Entry 3C1C (X-ray diffraction, 3.15 A resolution); this record covers chains G and I of the 10 polymer chains in the assembly.

Chain G:
Name: Histone H2A type 1
From: Xenopus laevis
Reference sequence: P06897 (H2A1_XENLA); residues 1001-1129 here correspond to UniProt positions 2-130 (UniProt number = residue number - 999)
Amino-acid sequence (129 residues; row label = number of the first residue in the row):
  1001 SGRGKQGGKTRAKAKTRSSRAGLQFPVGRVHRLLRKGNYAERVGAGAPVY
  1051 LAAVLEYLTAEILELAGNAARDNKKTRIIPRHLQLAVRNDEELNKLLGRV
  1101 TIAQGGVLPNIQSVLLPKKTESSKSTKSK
Unresolved in the structure: 1001-1015, 1120-1129
Differences from the reference sequence: conflict Arg1099 (Gly100 in P06897), Ser1123 (Ala124 in P06897), Thr1126 (Ala127 in P06897)
UniProt features mapped onto this chain:
  - modified residue: Ser1001 (N-acetylserine), Lys1005 (N6-(2-hydroxyisobutyryl)lysine), Lys1009 (N6-(2-hydroxyisobutyryl)lysine), Lys1036 (N6-(2-hydroxyisobutyryl)lysine), Lys1074 (N6-(2-hydroxyisobutyryl)lysine), Lys1075 (N6-(2-hydroxyisobutyryl)lysine), Lys1095 (N6-(2-hydroxyisobutyryl)lysine), Gln1104 (N5-methylglutamine), Lys1118 (N6-(2-hydroxyisobutyryl)lysine)
  - cross-link (Glycyl lysine isopeptide (Lys-Gly)): Lys1013 (interchain with G-Cter in ubiquitin), Lys1015 (interchain with G-Cter in ubiquitin), Lys1119 (interchain with G-Cter in ubiquitin)

Chain I:
Molecule: Palindromic 146bp Human Alpha satellite DNA
Sequence (146 nucleotides; row label = number of the first residue in the row):
     1 ATCAATATCCACCTGCAGATTCTACCAAAAGTGTATTTGGAAACTGCTCC
    51 ATCAAAAGGCATGTTCAGCGGAATTCCGCTGAACATGCCTTTTGATGGAG
   101 CAGTTTCCAAATACACTTTTGGTAGAATCTGCAGGTGGATATTGAT

How chain G and chain I interact:
Residue-residue contacts (15):
  Arg1029(G) - DG121(I)  hydrogen bond to the phosphate
  Arg1029(G) - DG122(I)  salt bridge to the phosphate
  Arg1035(G) - DT112(I)  salt bridge to the phosphate
  Arg1042(G) - DA111(I)  hydrogen bond to the sugar
  Arg1042(G) - DT112(I)  phosphate contact
  Val1043(G) - DA111(I)  phosphate contact
  Val1043(G) - DT112(I)  phosphate contact
  Gly1044(G) - DA111(I)  phosphate contact
  Ala1045(G) - DA111(I)  hydrogen bond to the phosphate
  Lys1075(G) - DC132(I)  phosphate contact
  Lys1075(G) - DA133(I)  salt bridge to the phosphate
  Thr1076(G) - DG131(I)  sugar contact
  Thr1076(G) - DC132(I)  hydrogen bond to the phosphate
  Arg1077(G) - DG131(I)  phosphate contact
  Arg1077(G) - DC132(I)  hydrogen bond to the phosphate
Also at the interface, not in a pair above, chain G (10 interface residues in all): Glu1041

Summary:
Chain G and chain I form an interface of 10 and 7 residues respectively; the contacts include 5 hydrogen bonds
and 3 salt bridges. Polar pairs include Arg1042(G)-DA111(I), Arg1029(G)-DG121(I) and Ala1045(G)-DA111(I).
Here chain G is Histone H2A type 1 (Xenopus laevis) and chain I is Palindromic 146bp Human Alpha satellite
DNA. Entry 3C1C (The effect of H3 K79 dimethylation and H4 K20 trimethylation on nucleosome and chromatin
structure) was determined by X-ray diffraction (same publication as 3C1B).
